PDB entry 7QZF | X-ray diffraction, 2.20 A resolution | chains A and F of the 6 polymer chains in the assembly

== Chain A (and F) ==
Name: Dyp-type peroxidase family
Organism: Streptomyces lividans
Notes: chain F of this document is another copy of the same molecule, construct and numbering; everything in this record applies to it too
Reference sequence: A0A7U8UU09 (A0A7U8UU09_STRLI); residues 1-316 here correspond to UniProt positions 14-329 (UniProt number = residue number + 13)
Sequence (316 residues; each row starts with the number of its first residue):
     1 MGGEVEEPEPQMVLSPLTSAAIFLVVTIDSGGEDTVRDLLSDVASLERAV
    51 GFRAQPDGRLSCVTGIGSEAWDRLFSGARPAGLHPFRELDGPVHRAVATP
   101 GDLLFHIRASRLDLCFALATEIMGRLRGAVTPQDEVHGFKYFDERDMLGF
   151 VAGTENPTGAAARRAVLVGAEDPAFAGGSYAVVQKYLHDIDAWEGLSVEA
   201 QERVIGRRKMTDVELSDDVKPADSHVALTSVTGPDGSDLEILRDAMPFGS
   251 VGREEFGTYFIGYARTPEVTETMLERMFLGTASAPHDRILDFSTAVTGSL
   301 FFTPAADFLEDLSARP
Disordered / not traced: 1-6, 313-316 (chain F: 1-6, 314-316)
Sequence notes: engineered mutation Ala-152 (Asp165 in A0A7U8UU09), Ala-245 (Asn258 in A0A7U8UU09)
Bound ions: Mg2+ near Asp-191 (its only coordinating residue here); heme Fe near His-225 (its only coordinating residue here)
Small-molecule neighbours: heme (HEM): Asp-146, Leu-148, Phe-150, Val-151, Ala-152, Gly-153, Thr-154, Glu-155, Gln-184, Tyr-186, His-188, Ile-205, Arg-207, His-225, Val-226, Thr-229, Ser-230, Ile-241, Arg-243, Thr-258, Phe-260, Thr-270, Met-273, Leu-274, Met-277, Ile-289, Ser-293
From the paper describing this entry:
  - mutagenesis - D152A/N245A: decreased catalytic activity
  - mutagenesis - D152A/N245A, N245A: decreased stability in response to Compound I
  - mutagenesis - D152A, N245A: unchanged catalytic activity
  - catalytic residues: Arg-243 (proposed by the authors, not directly observed)

== Interface between chain A and chain F ==
Contacting residue pairs (16):
  Leu-17(A) with Gln-55(F)
  Asp-143(A) with Arg-53(F)
  Glu-144(A) with Phe-52(F); Gln-55(F)
  Val-151(A) with Phe-52(F), hydrophobic; Arg-53(F)
  Ala-152(A) with Phe-52(F)
  Gly-153(A) with Phe-52(F)
  Thr-154(A) with Arg-48(F); Phe-52(F)
  Glu-155(A) with Arg-48(F), salt bridge
  Met-210(A) with Arg-53(F)
  Thr-211(A) with Ala-49(F); Arg-53(F)
  Asp-212(A) with Ala-49(F)
  Val-213(A) with Arg-125(F)
Interface residues without a listed pair, chain A (14 interface residues in all): Arg-145, Arg-207
Interface residues without a listed pair, chain F (9 interface residues in all): Ser-45, Leu-46, Glu-121

== Overview ==
14 residues of chain A face 9 of chain F across their interface; the contacts include 1 salt bridge. Its one
salt-bridged contact is Glu-155(A)/Arg-48(F). Chain A binds heme. The paper reports the catalytic residue
Arg-243(A); D152A/N245A and N245A of chain A reduce stability in response to Compound I.
Both chains are Dyp-type peroxidase family (Streptomyces lividans). Entry 7QZF (SFX structure of dye-type
peroxidase DtpB D152A/N245A variant in the ferric state) was determined by X-ray diffraction (same publication
as 7QZE, 7QZG, 7QZH and 7ZMJ).
